1G3J - chains A and B; structure by X-ray diffraction, 2.10 A resolution.

== Chain A ==
Protein: Beta-catenin armadillo repeat region
Organism: Homo sapiens
Reference sequence: P35222 (CTNB1_HUMAN); residues 133-664 here = UniProt positions 133-664
Chain sequence (532 residues; numbered 133 to 664; the number before each row is that of its first residue):
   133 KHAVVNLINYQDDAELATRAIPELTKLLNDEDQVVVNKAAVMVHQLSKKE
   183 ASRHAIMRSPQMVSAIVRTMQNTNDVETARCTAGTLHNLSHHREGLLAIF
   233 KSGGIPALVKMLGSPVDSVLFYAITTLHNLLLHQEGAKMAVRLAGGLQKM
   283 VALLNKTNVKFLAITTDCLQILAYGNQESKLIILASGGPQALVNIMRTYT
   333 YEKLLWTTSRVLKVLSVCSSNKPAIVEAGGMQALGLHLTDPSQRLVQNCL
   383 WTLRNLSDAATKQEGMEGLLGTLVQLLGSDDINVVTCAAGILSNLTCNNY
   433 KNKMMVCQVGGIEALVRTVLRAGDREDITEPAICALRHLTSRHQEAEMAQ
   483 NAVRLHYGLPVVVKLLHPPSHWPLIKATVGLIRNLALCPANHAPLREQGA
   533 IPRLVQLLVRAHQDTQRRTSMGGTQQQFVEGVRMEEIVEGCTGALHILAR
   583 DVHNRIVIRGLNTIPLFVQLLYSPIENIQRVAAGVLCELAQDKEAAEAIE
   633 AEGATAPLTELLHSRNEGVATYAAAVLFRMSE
Not modelled in the structure: 133, 551-559
UniProt features mapped onto this chain:
  - region: L156 to L178 (Interaction with BCL9)
  - modified residue: Y142 (Phosphotyrosine), S191 (Phosphoserine), S246 (Phosphoserine), Y331 (Phosphotyrosine), Y333 (Phosphotyrosine), S552 (Phosphoserine), T556 (Microbial infection: Phosphothreonine), C619 (S-nitrosocysteine)
  - natural variant: K292 (K292N: Found in a patient with features of osteopathia striata cranial sclerosis; uncertain significance), L388 (L388P: In NEDSDV)
  - mutagenesis: Y142 (Y142E: No effect on interaction with BCL9 and BCL9L), L156 (L156A: Abolishes interaction with BCL9 but no effect on interaction with CDH3; when associated with A-159), L159 (L159A: No effect on interaction with BCL9 and CDH3. Abolishes interaction with BCL9 but no effect on interaction with CDH3; when associated with A-156), L178 (L178A: No effect on interaction with BCL9 and CDH3), F253 (F253A: Abolishes or strongly reduces AXIN2 binding), H260 (H260A: Abolishes or strongly reduces AXIN1 and AXIN2 binding. Strongly reduces phosphorylation and degradation; when associated with A-386 and A-383), K292 (K292A: Abolishes or strongly reduces AXIN1 and AXIN2 binding), K312 (K312E: Abolishes TCF7L2 binding), Y333 (Y333F: Abolished phosphorylation by SRC and interaction with isoform M2 of PKM (PKM2)), K345 (K345A: Abolishes APC binding), W383 (W383A: Abolishes APC binding. Strongly reduces phosphorylation and degradation; when associated with A-260 and A-386), R386 (R386A: Strongly reduces APC binding. Strongly reduces phosphorylation and degradation; when associated with A-260 and A-383), 7 further mutagenesis entries in UniProt

== Chain B ==
Protein: TCF3-cbd (CATENIN binding domain)
Organism: Xenopus laevis
Reference sequence: P70062 (P70062_XENLA); residues 1-61 here = UniProt positions 1-61
Chain sequence (61 residues; row label = number of the first residue in the row):
     1 MPQLNSGGGDELGANDELIRFKDEGEQEEKSPGEGSAEGDLADVKSSLVN
    51 ESENHSSDSDS
Not modelled in the structure: 1, 30-39, 53-61

== How chain A and chain B interact ==
Contacting residue pairs (97):
  R212(A) - S52(B)  hydrogen bond (side chain-backbone)
  H219(A) - V49(B)
  S250(A) - S52(B)
  F253(A) - L48(B)  hydrophobic
  F253(A) - V49(B)
  Y254(A) - S52(B)  hydrogen bond (side chain-backbone)
  T257(A) - K45(B)
  T257(A) - V49(B)
  H260(A) - K45(B)
  N261(A) - K45(B)  hydrogen bond
  L264(A) - K45(B)
  N290(A) - L48(B)
  K292(A) - V44(B)
  K292(A) - S47(B)
  F293(A) - L48(B)  hydrophobic
  A295(A) - L41(B)
  I296(A) - L41(B)  hydrophobic
  I296(A) - V44(B)  hydrophobic
  I296(A) - K45(B)
  D299(A) - L41(B)
  Q302(A) - Q27(B)
  I303(A) - Q27(B)
  Y306(A) - E24(B)
  Y306(A) - G25(B)
  Y306(A) - E26(B)  hydrogen bond (side chain-backbone)
  Y306(A) - Q27(B)
  Y306(A) - E29(B)
  G307(A) - E24(B)  hydrogen bond (backbone-side chain)
  K312(A) - E24(B)  salt bridge
  Y333(A) - V44(B)
  K335(A) - D40(B)  salt bridge
  K335(A) - V44(B)
  R342(A) - E28(B)  salt bridge
  K345(A) - E24(B)
  K345(A) - G25(B)
  V346(A) - E24(B)
  V349(A) - K22(B)
  V349(A) - D23(B)
  V349(A) - E24(B)
  R376(A) - D40(B)  salt bridge
  R386(A) - F21(B)
  N387(A) - F21(B)
  N387(A) - K22(B)  hydrogen bond (side chain-backbone)
  N387(A) - D23(B)  hydrogen bond (side chain-backbone)
  D390(A) - L18(B)
  D390(A) - R20(B)  salt bridge
  T393(A) - L18(B)
  G422(A) - F21(B)
  S425(A) - I19(B)
  N426(A) - L18(B)
  N426(A) - I19(B)  hydrogen bond (side chain-backbone)
  N426(A) - F21(B)
  C429(A) - D16(B)
  C429(A) - E17(B)
  C429(A) - L18(B)  hydrophobic
  N430(A) - D16(B)  hydrogen bond (backbone-side chain)
  K435(A) - D16(B)  salt bridge
  R469(A) - E17(B)  hydrogen bond (side chain-backbone)
  H470(A) - D16(B)  salt bridge
  H470(A) - E17(B)  hydrogen bond (side chain-backbone)
  S473(A) - L12(B)
  S473(A) - D16(B)
  R474(A) - D10(B)  salt bridge
  R474(A) - L12(B)
  R474(A) - G13(B)  hydrogen bond (side chain-backbone)
  R474(A) - A14(B)  hydrogen bond (side chain-backbone)
  R474(A) - N15(B)
  K508(A) - E17(B)  salt bridge
  G512(A) - A14(B)
  R515(A) - G8(B)  hydrogen bond (side chain-backbone)
  R515(A) - G9(B)
  R515(A) - D10(B)
  R515(A) - A14(B)
  N516(A) - G13(B)
  N516(A) - A14(B)  hydrogen bond (side chain-backbone)
  L519(A) - E11(B)
  L519(A) - L12(B)
  R565(A) - L4(B)
  R565(A) - N5(B)
  R565(A) - S6(B)
  E567(A) - L4(B)
  E568(A) - S6(B)
  E568(A) - G7(B)  hydrogen bond (side chain-backbone)
  E571(A) - L4(B)
  E571(A) - G8(B)
  E571(A) - G9(B)  hydrogen bond (side chain-backbone)
  H578(A) - E11(B)  salt bridge
  R582(A) - E11(B)  salt bridge
  P606(A) - P2(B)
  I607(A) - P2(B)
  I607(A) - L4(B)  hydrophobic
  E608(A) - P2(B)  hydrogen bond (backbone-backbone)
  N609(A) - L4(B)
  R612(A) - G9(B)
  R612(A) - D10(B)
  R612(A) - E11(B)  salt bridge
  Y654(A) - E11(B)  hydrogen bond
Also at the interface, not in a pair above, chain A (67 interface residues in all): A305, W338, T339, S389, T428, E462, P463, C466, I579
Also at the interface, not in a pair above, chain B (36 interface residues in all): Q3

== In short ==
67 residues of chain A face 36 of chain B across their interface; the contacts include 19 hydrogen bonds and
12 salt bridges. Among the polar pairs are K312(A)-E24(B), K335(A)-D40(B) and R342(A)-E28(B). From UniProt: 19
mutagenesis sites on chain A.
Chain A is Beta-catenin armadillo repeat region (Homo sapiens) and chain B is TCF3-cbd (CATENIN binding
domain) (Xenopus laevis); the structure, Crystal structure of the XTCF3-cbd/beta-catenin armadillo repeat
complex, was determined by X-ray diffraction.
